PDB entry 5EMP | X-ray diffraction, 2.30 A resolution | chains A and D of the 4 polymer chains in the assembly

# Chain A
Protein: Glucocorticoid receptor
Organism: Homo sapiens
UniProt: P04150 (GCR_HUMAN); residues 430-519 here correspond to UniProt positions 411-500 (UniProt number = residue number - 19)
Amino-acid sequence (94 residues; numbered 426 to 519; the number before each row is that of its first residue):
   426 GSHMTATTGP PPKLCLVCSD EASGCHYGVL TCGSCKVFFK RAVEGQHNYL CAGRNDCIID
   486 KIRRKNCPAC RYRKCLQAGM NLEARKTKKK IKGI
Disordered / not traced: 426-437, 509-519
Sequence notes: expression tag (426-429)
Metal / ion sites: Zn2+ site 1: Cys440, Cys443, Cys457, Cys460; Zn2+ site 2: Cys476, Cys482, Cys492, Cys495

# Chain D
Molecule: 18-nt DNA strand
Sequence (18 nucleotides; row label = number of the first residue in the row):
     2 CCAGAACATC ATGTTCTG
Modified / non-standard residues: 5CM (5-methyl-2'-deoxy-cytidine-5'-monophosphate) at position 11

# How chain A and chain D interact
Residue-residue contacts - 11 pairs, chain A then chain D:
  Gly458(A) - DT15(D)  base contact
  Ser459(A) - DG14(D)  phosphate contact
  Val462(A) - DT15(D)  base contact
  Phe463(A) - DT13(D)  phosphate contact
  Arg466(A) - DT13(D)  base contact
  Arg466(A) - DG14(D)  hydrogen bond to the base
  Arg489(A) - DG14(D)  salt bridge to the phosphate
  Lys490(A) - DT13(D)  phosphate contact
  Lys490(A) - DG14(D)  phosphate contact
  Pro493(A) - DT13(D)  phosphate contact
  Arg496(A) - DG14(D)  salt bridge to the phosphate
Interface residues without a listed pair, chain A (12 interface residues in all): Lys461, His472, Tyr474
Interface residues without a listed pair, chain D (5 interface residues in all): DA12, DT16

# Summary
12 residues of chain A face 5 of chain D across their interface; the contacts include 1 hydrogen bond and 2
salt bridges. Among the polar pairs are Arg466(A)-DG14(D), Arg489(A)-DG14(D) and Arg496(A)-DG14(D). The Zn2+
site 1 is built by Cys440(A), Cys443(A), Cys457(A) and Cys460(A).
Here chain A is Glucocorticoid receptor (Homo sapiens) and chain D is an 18-nt DNA strand. Entry 5EMP
(Transcription factor GRDBD and mmGRE complex) was determined by X-ray diffraction.
